PDB entry 2X5I | X-ray diffraction, 3.10 A resolution | chains A and C of the 4 polymer chains in the assembly

[Chain A]
Molecule: VP1
Source organism: Human echovirus 7
Reference sequence: Q6W9E5 (Q6W9E5_9ENTO); residues 1-292 here correspond to UniProt positions 569-860 (UniProt number = residue number + 568)
Chain sequence (292 residues; row label = number of the first residue in the row):
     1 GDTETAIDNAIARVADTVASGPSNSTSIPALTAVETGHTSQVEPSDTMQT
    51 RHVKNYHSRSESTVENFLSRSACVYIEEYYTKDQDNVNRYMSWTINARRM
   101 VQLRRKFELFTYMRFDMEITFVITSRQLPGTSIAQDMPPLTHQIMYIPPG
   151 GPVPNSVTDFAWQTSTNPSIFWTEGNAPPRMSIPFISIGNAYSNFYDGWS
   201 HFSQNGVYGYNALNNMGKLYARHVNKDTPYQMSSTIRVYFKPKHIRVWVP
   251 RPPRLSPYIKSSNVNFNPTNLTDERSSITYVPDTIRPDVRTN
Not modelled in the structure: 1-10, 288-292

[Chain C]
Molecule: VP3
Source organism: Human echovirus 7
Reference sequence: Q6W9E5 (Q6W9E5_9ENTO); residues 1-238 here correspond to UniProt positions 331-568 (UniProt number = residue number + 330)
Chain sequence (238 residues; numbered 1 to 238; the number before each row is that of its first residue):
     1 GLPVLNTPGSNQFMTSDDFQSPSAMPQFDVTPHMDIPGEVHNLMEIAEVD
    51 SVVPVNNIKANLQSMDAYHIEVNTGNYQGEKIFAFQMQPGLESVFKRTLM
   101 GEILNYYAHWSGSIKLTFTFCGSAMATGKLLLAYSPPGADVPATRKQAML
   151 GTHMIWDIGLQSSCVLCIPWISQTHYRLVQQDEYTSAGNVTCWYQTGIVV
   201 PPGTPNKCVVLCFASACNDFSVRMLRDTPFIGQTALLQ

[Interface between chain A and chain C]
Contacting residue pairs - 190 pairs, chain A then chain C:
  V14(A) - N218(C)
  V14(A) - D219(C)
  A15(A) - N218(C)  hydrogen bond (backbone-backbone)
  A15(A) - D219(C)
  A30(A) - M154(C)  hydrophobic
  A30(A) - C164(C)
  A30(A) - V165(C)  hydrogen bond (backbone-backbone)
  L31(A) - S163(C)
  T32(A) - Q161(C)
  T32(A) - S162(C)
  T32(A) - S163(C)  hydrogen bond (backbone-backbone)
  A33(A) - S162(C)
  A33(A) - S163(C)
  V34(A) - T117(C)
  V34(A) - T119(C)
  V34(A) - S163(C)  hydrogen bond (backbone-side chain)
  V34(A) - F213(C)  hydrophobic
  E35(A) - S162(C)  hydrogen bond
  T39(A) - E48(C)
  T39(A) - V49(C)
  T39(A) - D50(C)  hydrogen bond (side chain-backbone)
  T39(A) - S215(C)
  S40(A) - D50(C)
  S40(A) - K115(C)  hydrogen bond (backbone-side chain)
  S40(A) - V165(C)
  V42(A) - K115(C)
  V42(A) - C217(C)
  E43(A) - C167(C)
  E43(A) - N218(C)
  P44(A) - S113(C)
  P44(A) - C167(C)
  P44(A) - P169(C)  hydrophobic
  T47(A) - M154(C)
  T47(A) - C167(C)
  M48(A) - C167(C)
  M48(A) - P169(C)
  H57(A) - S111(C)
  H57(A) - H175(C)
  H57(A) - Y176(C)
  H57(A) - S221(C)
  R59(A) - N42(C)  hydrogen bond (backbone-side chain)
  R59(A) - M44(C)
  R59(A) - E48(C)  salt bridge
  R59(A) - C217(C)  hydrogen bond (side chain-backbone)
  R59(A) - N218(C)
  R59(A) - F220(C)  hydrogen bond (side chain-backbone)
  E61(A) - Y107(C)  hydrogen bond (backbone-side chain)
  E61(A) - R223(C)
  E61(A) - M224(C)
  E61(A) - L225(C)  hydrogen bond (side chain-backbone)
  S62(A) - N42(C)
  S62(A) - L43(C)  hydrogen bond (backbone-backbone)
  S62(A) - M44(C)
  S62(A) - Y107(C)
  S62(A) - V222(C)
  T63(A) - H41(C)
  T63(A) - N42(C)
  V64(A) - V40(C)
  V64(A) - H41(C)  hydrogen bond (backbone-backbone)
  N66(A) - L225(C)
  F67(A) - L43(C)  hydrophobic
  F67(A) - Y106(C)  hydrophobic
  F67(A) - Y107(C)
  R70(A) - T15(C)
  R70(A) - L225(C)
  S71(A) - F13(C)
  S71(A) - T15(C)  hydrogen bond (backbone-backbone)
  I76(A) - L236(C)
  R98(A) - L237(C)
  R99(A) - Q233(C)  hydrogen bond (backbone-side chain)
  R99(A) - L236(C)
  R99(A) - L237(C)
  M100(A) - Q233(C)
  M100(A) - L236(C)  hydrophobic
  V101(A) - I231(C)  hydrophobic
  V101(A) - G232(C)
  V101(A) - Q233(C)  hydrogen bond (backbone-side chain)
  Q102(A) - D227(C)
  R104(A) - L237(C)
  R105(A) - R97(C)
  R105(A) - E102(C)  salt bridge
  R105(A) - Y106(C)  hydrogen bond
  R105(A) - T228(C)
  R105(A) - I231(C)
  K106(A) - Y106(C)
  F110(A) - L43(C)  hydrophobic
  R114(A) - V30(C)
  R114(A) - T31(C)  hydrogen bond (side chain-backbone)
  R114(A) - P32(C)  hydrogen bond (side chain-backbone)
  R114(A) - H33(C)
  E118(A) - D17(C)
  E118(A) - F19(C)
  E118(A) - S21(C)
  T120(A) - F13(C)
  V122(A) - F13(C)  hydrophobic
  P168(A) - A24(C)
  A177(A) - N11(C)
  P178(A) - N11(C)
  P178(A) - F13(C)  hydrophobic
  R180(A) - F13(C)
  R180(A) - D17(C)  salt bridge
  M181(A) - P22(C)
  M181(A) - A24(C)  hydrophobic
  S182(A) - S21(C)  hydrogen bond
  S182(A) - P22(C)  hydrogen bond (backbone-backbone)
  S182(A) - S23(C)  hydrogen bond (backbone-side chain)
  S182(A) - A24(C)  hydrogen bond (backbone-backbone)
  P184(A) - S23(C)
  P184(A) - F28(C)  hydrophobic
  F185(A) - F28(C)
  F185(A) - V30(C)  hydrophobic
  I186(A) - M25(C)  hydrophobic
  I186(A) - F28(C)  hydrophobic
  S187(A) - T31(C)  hydrogen bond (backbone-side chain)
  I188(A) - T31(C)
  G189(A) - T31(C)
  N190(A) - P32(C)  hydrogen bond (side chain-backbone)
  N190(A) - M34(C)
  A191(A) - I36(C)  hydrophobic
  Y239(A) - F13(C)  hydrophobic
  K241(A) - D17(C)  salt bridge
  K241(A) - D18(C)  salt bridge
  K243(A) - S21(C)
  R246(A) - H33(C)  hydrogen bond
  R246(A) - E39(C)  salt bridge
  V247(A) - E39(C)
  V247(A) - V40(C)  hydrogen bond (backbone-backbone)
  W248(A) - I36(C)  hydrogen bond (side chain-backbone)
  W248(A) - P37(C)
  W248(A) - G38(C)
  W248(A) - E39(C)
  V249(A) - P37(C)
  V249(A) - G38(C)  hydrogen bond (backbone-backbone)
  P250(A) - V40(C)
  P250(A) - I46(C)  hydrophobic
  P253(A) - E102(C)
  R254(A) - R97(C)
  L255(A) - R97(C)
  Y258(A) - I231(C)  hydrophobic
  Y258(A) - L237(C)  hydrophobic
  I259(A) - L237(C)
  K260(A) - Q238(C)
  S261(A) - L237(C)
  S261(A) - Q238(C)  hydrogen bond (backbone-backbone)
  S262(A) - Q238(C)
  P268(A) - Q63(C)
  T269(A) - Q63(C)
  N270(A) - L62(C)
  N270(A) - Q63(C)  hydrogen bond
  L271(A) - L62(C)  hydrogen bond (backbone-backbone)
  L271(A) - S64(C)
  L271(A) - A67(C)  hydrophobic
  L271(A) - Y68(C)
  L271(A) - R97(C)
  T272(A) - N57(C)
  T272(A) - L62(C)
  T272(A) - S93(C)  hydrogen bond (side chain-backbone)
  D273(A) - N57(C)  hydrogen bond (backbone-side chain)
  D273(A) - L62(C)
  D273(A) - S93(C)
  D273(A) - K96(C)  salt bridge
  E274(A) - N57(C)
  E274(A) - K59(C)
  E274(A) - L62(C)
  R275(A) - V55(C)  hydrogen bond (side chain-backbone)
  R275(A) - N57(C)  hydrogen bond
  R275(A) - I58(C)
  R275(A) - A84(C)  hydrogen bond (side chain-backbone)
  R275(A) - F85(C)
  R275(A) - V94(C)
  S276(A) - I58(C)
  S277(A) - I58(C)
  I278(A) - V55(C)
  I278(A) - N56(C)
  I278(A) - I82(C)
  I278(A) - F83(C)
  I278(A) - A84(C)  hydrogen bond (backbone-backbone)
  T279(A) - K81(C)
  T279(A) - F83(C)
  T279(A) - A84(C)
  V281(A) - A84(C)
  V281(A) - F85(C)
  V281(A) - Q86(C)
  V281(A) - V141(C)  hydrophobic
  P282(A) - Q86(C)
  D283(A) - D140(C)
  T284(A) - E183(C)  hydrogen bond
  I285(A) - G138(C)
  I285(A) - A139(C)
  I285(A) - D140(C)
Also at the interface, not in a pair above, chain A (95 interface residues in all): Q41, N55, S58, Y75, L109, Y112, I183, P252, Y280
Also at the interface, not in a pair above, chain C (98 interface residues in all): S16, P54, L99, T152, W156, F230

[Overview]
The interface between chain A and chain C involves 95 residues on one side and 98 on the other; the contacts
include 40 hydrogen bonds and 7 salt bridges. Polar contacts include R59(A)-E48(C), R105(A)-E102(C) and
R180(A)-D17(C).
Chain A is VP1 and chain C is VP3, both from Human echovirus 7; the structure, Crystal structure echovirus 7,
was determined by X-ray diffraction, deposited together with 3IYP.
